Entry 8HHH (X-ray diffraction, 3.30 A resolution); this record covers chains Q and B of the 3 polymer chains in the assembly.

Chain Q:
Name: Cell division protein FtsQ
Organism: Escherichia coli K-12
Reference sequence: J7Q602 (J7Q602_ECOLX); residue numbers follow UniProt; this construct covers 1-276
Amino-acid sequence (276 residues; each row starts with the number of its first residue):
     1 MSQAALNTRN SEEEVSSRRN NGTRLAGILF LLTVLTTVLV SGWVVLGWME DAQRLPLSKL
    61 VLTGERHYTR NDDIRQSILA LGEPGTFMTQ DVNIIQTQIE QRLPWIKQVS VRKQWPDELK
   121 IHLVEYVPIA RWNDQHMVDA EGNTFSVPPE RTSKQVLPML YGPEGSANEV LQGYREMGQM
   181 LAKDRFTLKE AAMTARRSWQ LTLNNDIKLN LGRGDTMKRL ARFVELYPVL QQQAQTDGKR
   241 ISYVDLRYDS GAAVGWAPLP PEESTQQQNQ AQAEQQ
Unresolved in the structure: 1-21, 261-276

Chain B:
Name: Cell division protein FtsB
Organism: Escherichia coli K-12
Reference sequence: Q1JQN6 (Q1JQN6_ECOLX); residues 1-103 here = UniProt positions 1-103
Amino-acid sequence (119 residues; numbered -15 to 103; the number before each row is that of its first residue; numbers below 1 keep their minus sign (Met-15 is residue -15)):
   -15 MGSSHHHHHH SQDPNSMGKL TLLLLAILVW LQYSLWFGKN GIHDYTRVND DVAAQQATNA
    45 KLKARNDQLF AAIDDLNGGQ EALEERARNE LSMTRPGETF YRLVPDASKR AQSAGQNNR
Unresolved in the structure: -15 to 0, 90-103
Construct notes: initiating methionine (-15); expression tag (-14 to 0); engineered mutation Ala56 (Glu in Q1JQN6)

Chain Q / chain B interface:
Contacting residue pairs - 42 pairs, chain Q then chain B:
  Ala195(Q) - Ala55(B)
  Arg196(Q) - Gln52(B)
  Arg196(Q) - Ala55(B)
  Arg196(Q) - Ala56(B)
  Arg196(Q) - Asp59(B)  salt bridge
  Arg196(Q) - Glu65(B)  hydrogen bond (side chain-backbone)
  Arg196(Q) - Ala66(B)
  Arg196(Q) - Glu69(B)  salt bridge
  Arg197(Q) - Gln52(B)
  Gly212(Q) - Glu69(B)
  Arg213(Q) - Gln52(B)
  Arg213(Q) - Ala56(B)
  Arg213(Q) - Glu69(B)  hydrogen bond (backbone-side chain)
  Arg222(Q) - Leu87(B)
  Glu225(Q) - Leu87(B)
  Leu226(Q) - Leu87(B)  hydrophobic
  Val229(Q) - Tyr85(B)  hydrophobic
  Gln233(Q) - Tyr85(B)
  Tyr243(Q) - Glu82(B)  hydrogen bond
  Asp245(Q) - Glu68(B)
  Asp245(Q) - Arg72(B)  salt bridge
  Arg247(Q) - Glu65(B)  hydrogen bond (side chain-backbone)
  Arg247(Q) - Glu68(B)  salt bridge
  Arg247(Q) - Glu69(B)
  Arg247(Q) - Arg72(B)
  Arg247(Q) - Asn73(B)  hydrogen bond (backbone-backbone)
  Tyr248(Q) - Arg72(B)  hydrogen bond
  Tyr248(Q) - Met77(B)  hydrogen bond (side chain-backbone)
  Tyr248(Q) - Thr78(B)
  Tyr248(Q) - Phe84(B)  hydrophobic
  Asp249(Q) - Asn73(B)
  Ser250(Q) - Arg86(B)
  Ser250(Q) - Leu87(B)  hydrogen bond (backbone-backbone)
  Gly251(Q) - Tyr85(B)
  Ala252(Q) - Thr83(B)
  Ala252(Q) - Phe84(B)
  Ala252(Q) - Tyr85(B)  hydrogen bond (backbone-backbone)
  Ala253(Q) - Glu82(B)
  Ala253(Q) - Thr83(B)
  Val254(Q) - Glu82(B)
  Val254(Q) - Thr83(B)  hydrogen bond (backbone-backbone)
  Trp256(Q) - Thr83(B)  hydrogen bond
Interface residues without a listed pair, chain Q (25 interface residues in all): Ser198, Gly214, Arg219, Leu230
Interface residues without a listed pair, chain B (21 interface residues in all): Leu53, Ser76, Gly81

Overview:
Chain Q and chain B form an interface of 25 and 21 residues respectively, with 11 hydrogen bonds and 4 salt
bridges. Polar pairs include Arg196(Q)-Asp59(B), Arg196(Q)-Glu69(B) and Asp245(Q)-Arg72(B).
Here chain Q is Cell division protein FtsQ and chain B is Cell division protein FtsB, both from Escherichia
coli K-12. Entry 8HHH (The bacterial divisome protein complex FtsB-FtsL-FtsQ) was determined by X-ray
diffraction (same publication as 8HHF and 8HHG).
